7VBA - chains B and T of the 16 polymer chains in the assembly; structure by electron microscopy, 2.89 A resolution.

# Chain B
Molecule: DNA-directed RNA polymerase I subunit RPA2
Source organism: Homo sapiens
Notes: EC 2.7.7.6
UniProtKB: Q9H9Y6 (RPA2_HUMAN); residue numbers follow UniProt; this construct covers 1-1135
Amino-acid sequence (1135 residues; row label = number of the first residue in the row):
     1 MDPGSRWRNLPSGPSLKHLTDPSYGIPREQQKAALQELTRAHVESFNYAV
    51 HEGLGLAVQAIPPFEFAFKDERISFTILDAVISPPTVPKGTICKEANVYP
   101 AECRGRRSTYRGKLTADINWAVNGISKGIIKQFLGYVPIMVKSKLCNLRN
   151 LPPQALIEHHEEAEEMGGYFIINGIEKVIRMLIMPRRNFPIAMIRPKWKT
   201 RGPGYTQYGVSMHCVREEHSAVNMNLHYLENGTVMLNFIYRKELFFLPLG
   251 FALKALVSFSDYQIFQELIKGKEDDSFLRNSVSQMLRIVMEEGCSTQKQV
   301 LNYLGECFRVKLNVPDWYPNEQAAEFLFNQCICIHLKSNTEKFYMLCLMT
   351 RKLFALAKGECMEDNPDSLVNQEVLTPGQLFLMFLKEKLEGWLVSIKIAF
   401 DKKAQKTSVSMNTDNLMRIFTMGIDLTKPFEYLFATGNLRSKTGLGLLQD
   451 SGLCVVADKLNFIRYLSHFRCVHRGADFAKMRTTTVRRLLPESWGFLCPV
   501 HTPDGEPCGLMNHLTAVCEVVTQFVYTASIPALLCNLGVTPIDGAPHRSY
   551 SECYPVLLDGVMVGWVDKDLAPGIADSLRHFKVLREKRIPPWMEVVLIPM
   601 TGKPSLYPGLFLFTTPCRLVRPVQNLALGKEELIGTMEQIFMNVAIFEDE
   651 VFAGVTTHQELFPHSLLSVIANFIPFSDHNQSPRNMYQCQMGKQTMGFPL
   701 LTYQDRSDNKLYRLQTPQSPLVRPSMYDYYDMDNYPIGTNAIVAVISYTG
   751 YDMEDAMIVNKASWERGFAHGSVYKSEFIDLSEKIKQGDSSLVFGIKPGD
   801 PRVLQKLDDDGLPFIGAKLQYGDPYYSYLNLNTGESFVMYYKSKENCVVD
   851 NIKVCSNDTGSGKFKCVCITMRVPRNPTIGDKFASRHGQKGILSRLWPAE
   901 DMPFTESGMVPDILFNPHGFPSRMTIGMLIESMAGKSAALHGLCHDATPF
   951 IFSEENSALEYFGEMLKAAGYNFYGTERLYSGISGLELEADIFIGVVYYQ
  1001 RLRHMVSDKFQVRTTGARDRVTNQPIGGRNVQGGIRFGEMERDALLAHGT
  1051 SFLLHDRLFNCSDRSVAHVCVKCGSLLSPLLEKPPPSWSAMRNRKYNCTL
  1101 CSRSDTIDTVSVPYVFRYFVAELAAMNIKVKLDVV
Unresolved in the structure: 1-4, 1085-1092
Bound ions: Zn2+: Cys1070, Cys1073, Cys1098, Cys1101
Swiss-Prot annotation at these positions:
  - zinc finger: Cys1070 to Cys1101 (C4-type)
  - region: Ile194 to Tyr208 (Loop B), Leu236 to Leu247 (Loop A), Leu439 to Leu453 (Fork loop 1), Arg474 to Leu489 (Fork loop 2)
  - binding site (RNA): Arg180, Asp367, Lys890
  - binding site (Mg(2+)): Asp755
  - binding site (DNA): Arg1020, Arg1036
  - binding site (Zn(2+)): Cys1070, Cys1073, Cys1098, Cys1101
  - site: Tyr687 (Active site gating)
  - modified residue: Ser1051 (Phosphoserine)
  - natural variant: Ser682 (S682R: In TCS4; uncertain significance), Arg1003 (R1003C: In TCS4; R1003S: In TCS4)
What the authors report for this chain:
  - binding site for CMPcPP: Arg684, Arg923
  - disease-associated variants - S682R: decreased stability (proposed by the authors, not directly observed)

# Chain T
Molecule: 22-nt DNA strand
Source organism: Homo sapiens
Sequence (22 nucleotides; numbered -11 to 10; the number before each row is that of its first residue; numbers below 1 keep their minus sign (DG-11 is residue -11)):
   -11 GCCAGAGACAGCGAGTCAGCAA

# How chain B and chain T interact
Contacting residue pairs - 18 pairs, chain B then chain T:
  Asn173(B) - DA9(T)  hydrogen bond to the phosphate
  Ile175(B) - DC8(T)  sugar contact
  Ile175(B) - DA9(T)  phosphate contact
  Tyr432(B) - DA10(T)  sugar contact
  Ala435(B) - DA9(T)  sugar contact
  Thr436(B) - DA9(T)  phosphate contact
  Arg482(B) - DC0(T)  base contact
  Asn709(B) - DG7(T)  hydrogen bond to the phosphate
  Gln1011(B) - DT4(T)  phosphate contact
  Gln1011(B) - DC5(T)  hydrogen bond to the phosphate
  Gly1028(B) - DC5(T)  phosphate contact
  Arg1029(B) - DC5(T)  hydrogen bond to the phosphate
  Arg1029(B) - DA6(T)  salt bridge to the phosphate
  Asn1030(B) - DA6(T)  phosphate contact
  Ile1035(B) - DT4(T)  phosphate contact
  Arg1036(B) - DG3(T)  salt bridge to the phosphate
  Arg1036(B) - DT4(T)  hydrogen bond to the phosphate
  Met1040(B) - DA2(T)  sugar contact
Also at the interface, not in a pair above, chain B (19 interface residues in all): Arg107, Ile172, Asp1008, Gly1034, Gly1038

# Summary
The interface between chain B and chain T involves 19 residues on one side and 10 on the other, with 5
hydrogen bonds and 2 salt bridges. Polar contacts include Asn173(B)-DA9(T), Asn709(B)-DG7(T) and
Gln1011(B)-DC5(T). From the paper: a binding site for CMPcPP at Arg684(B) and Arg923(B); S682R of chain B
reduces stability.
Here chain B is DNA-directed RNA polymerase I subunit RPA2 and chain T is a 22-nt DNA strand, both from Homo
sapiens. Entry 7VBA (Structure of the pre state human RNA Polymerase I Elongation Complex) was determined by
electron microscopy together with 7VBB and 7VBC from the same study.
